3VGM - chain A; structure by X-ray diffraction, 1.84 A resolution.

# Chain A
Protein: Glucokinase
Organism: Streptomyces griseus
Notes: EC 2.7.1.2
UniProtKB: B1VZT1 (B1VZT1_STRGG); residue numbers follow UniProt; this construct covers 1-313
Chain sequence (321 residues; numbered 1 to 321; the number before each row is that of its first residue):
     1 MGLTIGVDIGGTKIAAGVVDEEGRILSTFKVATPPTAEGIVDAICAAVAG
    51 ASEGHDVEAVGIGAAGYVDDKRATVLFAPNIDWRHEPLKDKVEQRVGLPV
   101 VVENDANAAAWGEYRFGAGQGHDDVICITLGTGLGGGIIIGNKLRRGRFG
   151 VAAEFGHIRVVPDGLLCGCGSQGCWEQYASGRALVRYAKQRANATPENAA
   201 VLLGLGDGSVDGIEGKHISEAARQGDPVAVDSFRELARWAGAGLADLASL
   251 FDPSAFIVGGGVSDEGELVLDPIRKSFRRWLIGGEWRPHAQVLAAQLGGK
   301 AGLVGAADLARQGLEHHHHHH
Disordered / not traced: 1, 314-321
Sequence notes: expression tag (314-321)
Ion coordination: K+: N104, N107, G136, A153; Zn2+: H157, C167, C169, C174
Small-molecule neighbours: beta-D-glucopyranose (BGC): A65, G66, Y67, P79, N104, D105, A106, G133, L134, G135, E154, H157, E176

# Summary
Bound to chain A: beta-D-glucopyranose. N104, N107, G136 and A153 form the K+ site. H157, C167, C169 and C174
coordinate Zn2+.
Chain A is Glucokinase (Streptomyces griseus); the structure, Crystal structure of a ROK family glucokinase
from Streptomyces griseus in complex with glucose, was determined by X-ray diffraction, deposited together
with 3VGK and 3VGL.
